Entry 7PAN (electron microscopy, 9.70 A resolution (very low resolution: no residue pairs are listed; an interface is given only as per-side residue counts)); this record covers chains r and 3 of the 54 polymer chains in the assembly.

# Chain r
Molecule: 50S ribosomal protein L22
Source organism: Mycoplasma pneumoniae M129
UniProt: P75575 (RL22_MYCPN); numbering as in UniProt (aligned over 1-159)
Chain sequence (159 residues; row label = number of the first residue in the row):
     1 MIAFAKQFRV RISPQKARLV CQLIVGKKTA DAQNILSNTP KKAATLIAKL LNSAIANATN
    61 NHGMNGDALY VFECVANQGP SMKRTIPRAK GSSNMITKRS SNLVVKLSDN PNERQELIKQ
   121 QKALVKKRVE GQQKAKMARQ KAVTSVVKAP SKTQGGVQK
Disordered / not traced: 140-159
Disulfides: Cys-21/Cys-74
Swiss-Prot annotation at these positions:
  - natural variant: Pro-111 to Arg-114 (deletion: After 48 telithromycin passages), Asn-112 (N112R: After 37 telithromycin passages), Arg-114 (R114T: After 20 and 32 telithromycin passages)

# Chain 3
Molecule: 23S ribosomal RNA
Source organism: Mycoplasma pneumoniae M129
Sequence (2907 nucleotides; each row starts with the number of its first residue):
     1 UACAAUAAGU UACUAAGGGC UUAUGGUGGA UGCCUUGGCA CUAAUAGGCG AUGAAGGACG
    61 UGUUAACCUG CGAUAAGCUU CGGGUAGGUG GUAAGAACCU CAGAUCCGGA GAUUUCCGAA
   121 UGGAGCAAUC CGGUAGUUGG AAACAGCUAU CAUUAAUUGA UGAAUAAAUA GUCAAUUAAA
   181 GCAAUACGUG GUGAAGUGAA ACAUCUCAGU AGCCACAGGA AAAGAAAACG AAUGUGAUUC
   241 CGUGUGUAGU GGCGAGCGAA AGCGGAACAG GCCAAACUUA UCAUUAGAUA GGGGUUGUAG
   301 GGCUUGCAAU GUGGACUUGA AAACGAUAGA AGAAGCUGUU GGAAAGCAGC GCGCAAAAGG
   361 GUGAUAGCCC CGUAUUUGAA AUUGUUUUCA UACCUAGCGA GAUCCCUGAG UAGCUCGGAA
   421 AACGUUAUUU UGAGUGAAUC UGCCCAGACC AUUGGGUAAG CCUAAAUACU AAUUAGUGAC
   481 CGAUAGCGAA ACAGUACCGU GAGGGAAAGG UGAAAAGAAC CCAGAGAUGG GAGUGAAAUA
   541 GAUUCUGAAA CCAUAUGCCU ACAACGUGUC AGAGCACAUU AAUGUGUGAU GGCGUGCGUU
   601 UUGAAGUAUG AGCCGGCGAG UUAUGAUAGC AAGCGUUAGU UAACCAGGAG AUGGGGAGCU
   661 GUAGCGAAAG CGAGUUUUAA AAGAGCGUUU GUUUGUUAUU AUAGACCCGA AACGGGUUGA
   721 GCUAGUCAUG AGCAGGUUGA AGGUUGAGUA ACAUCAACUG GAGGACCGAA CCGACUCUCG
   781 UUGAAACGAU AGCGGAUGAC UUGUGAUUAG GGGUGAAAUU CCAAUCGAAA UCCGUGAUAG
   841 CUGGUUCUCG UCGAAAUAGC UUUAAGGCUA GCGUGAGAUC ACAAAUAAGU GGAGGUAAAG
   901 CUACUGAAUG UAUGAUGGCG CCACCUAGGC GUACUGAAUA CAAUUAAACU CUGAAUGCCA
   961 UUUAUUUUAU UCUCGCAGUC AGACAGUGGG GGAUAAGCUU CAUUGUCAAG AGGGGAAGAG
  1021 CCCAGAUCAU UAAAUAAGGU CCCCAAAAUA UACUAAGUGG AAAAGGAUGU GAAAGUGCUA
  1081 AAACAGCAAG GAUGUUGGCU UAGAAGCAGC CAUCGUUUAA AGAGUGCGUA ACAGCUCACU
  1141 UGUCGAGUGU UUUUGCGCCG AAGAUGUAAC GGGGCUAAGU AUAUUACCGA AUUUAUGGAU
  1201 AAGAUUUAUA UCUUGUGGUA GACGAGCGUU GUAUUGGAGU UGAAGUCAAA GCGUGAGCAU
  1261 UGGUGGAUCC AAUACAAGUG AGAAUGCCGG CAUGAGUAAC GCUUGGGAGU GAGAAUCUCC
  1321 CAAACCGAUU GACUAAGGUU UCCUGGACCA GGGUCGUCCU UCCAGGGUUA GUCUGGACCU
  1381 AAGCUGAGGC UGAAAAGCGU AGGCGAUGGA CAACAGGUUA AUAUUCCUGU ACUUACAGUU
  1441 AGACUGAUGG AGUGACAAAG AAGGUUUUCC ACCCCCAUAA UUGGAUUUGG GGAUAAAUCA
  1501 UAAGGUGGUA CAAUAGGCAA AUCCGUUGUG CAUAACAUUG AGUGAUGAUG UCGAGUGAAU
  1561 GAGUGAUCAA GUAGCGAAGG UGGUAUUAAU CAUGCUUUCA AGAAAAGCUU CUAGGGUUAA
  1621 UCUAGCUGUA ACCAGUACCG AGAACGAACA CACGUAGUCA AGGAGAGGAU CCUAAGGUUA
  1681 GCGAGUGAAC UAUAGCCAAG GAACUCUGCA AAUUAACCCC GUAAGUUAGC GAGAAGGGGU
  1741 GCUUAUGUAA AAGUAAGCCG CAGUGAAGAA CGAGGGGGGA CUGUUUAACU AAAACACAAC
  1801 UCUAUGCCAA ACCGUAAGGU GAUGUAUAUG GGGUGACACC UGCCCAGUGC UGGAAGGUUA
  1861 AAGAAGGAGG UUAGCGCAAG CGAAGCUUUU AACUGAAGCC CCAGUGAACG GCGGCCGUAA
  1921 CUAUAACGGU CCUAAGGUAG CGAAAUUCCU AGUCGGGUAA AUUCCGUCCC GCUUGAAUGG
  1981 UGUAACCAUC UCUUGACUGU CUCGGCUAUA GACUCGGUGA AAUCCAGGUA CGGGUGAAGA
  2041 CACCCGUUAG GCGCAACGGG ACGGAAAGAC CCCGUGAAGC UUUACUGUAG CUUAAUAUUG
  2101 AUCAGGACAU UAUCAUGUAG AGAAUAGGUA GGAGCAAUCG AUGCAAGUUC GCUAGGACUU
  2161 GUUGAUGCGA AAGGUGGAAU ACUACCCUUG GUUGUGUGCU GUUCUAAUUG GUAACUGUUA
  2221 UCCAGUUUCA AGACAGUGUU AGGUGGGCAG UUUGACUGGG GCGGUCGCCU CCUAAAAGGU
  2281 AACGGAGGCG UACAAAGGUA CCUUCAGUAC GGUUGGAAAU CGUAUGUAGA GUGUAAUGGU
  2341 GUAAGGGUGC UUGACUGUGA GACAUACAGG UCGAACAGGU GAGAAAUCAG GUCAUAGUGA
  2401 UCCGGUGGUC CAGUAUGGAA UGGCCAUCGC UCAACGGAUA AAAGCUACUC CGGGGAUAAC
  2461 AGGCUGAUAC UGCCCAAGAG UUCAUAUCGA CGGCAGUGUU UGGCACCUCG AUGUCGACUC
  2521 AUCUCAUCCU CGAGCUGAAG CAGGUUCGAA GGGUUCGGCU GUUCGCCGAU UAAAGAGAUA
  2581 CGUGAGUUGG GUUCAAACCG UCGUGAGACA GGUUGGUCCC UAUCUAUUGU GCCCGUAGGA
  2641 AGAUUGAAGA GUGUUGCUUC UAGUACGAGA GGACCGAAGC GAGGACACCU CUUAUGCUCC
  2701 AGUUGUAGCG CCAGCUGCAC CGCUGGGUAG UAACGUGUCU AUUAGAUAAA CGCUGAAAGC
  2761 AUCUAAGUGU GAAACUAUCU CAAAGAUUAA UCUUCCCAUU UCGCAAGAAA GUAAGAGCCG
  2821 UCAAAGACGA UGACGUUGAU AGGUUACAGG UGUAAGCAUA GUGAUAUGUU GAGCUGAGUA
  2881 AUACUAAUUG CUCGAGGACU UAUUGGA
Disordered / not traced: 1-7, 923-927, 1560-1569, 2901-2907

# How chain r and chain 3 interact
At this resolution (10 A) residue pairs are not listed: 62 residues of chain r and 53 of chain 3 lie at the interface.

# Overview
Chain r and chain 3 form an interface of 62 and 53 residues respectively.
Here chain r is 50S ribosomal protein L22 and chain 3 is 23S ribosomal RNA, both from Mycoplasma pneumoniae
M129. Entry 7PAN (70S ribosome with A/P- and P/E-site tRNAs in Mycoplasma pneumoniae cells) was determined by
electron microscopy together with 7OOC, 7OOD, 7P6Z, 7PAH, 7PAI, 7PAJ and 23 further entries from the same
study.
